PDB entry 5EKN | X-ray diffraction, 2.59 A resolution | chain A

Chain A:
Molecule: Mitogen-activated protein kinase 13
Source organism: Homo sapiens
Notes: EC 2.7.11.24
UniProt: O15264 (MK13_HUMAN); numbering as in UniProt (aligned over 1-352)
Chain sequence (371 residues; numbered -18 to 352; the number before each row is that of its first residue; numbers below 1 keep their minus sign (Met-18 is residue -18)):
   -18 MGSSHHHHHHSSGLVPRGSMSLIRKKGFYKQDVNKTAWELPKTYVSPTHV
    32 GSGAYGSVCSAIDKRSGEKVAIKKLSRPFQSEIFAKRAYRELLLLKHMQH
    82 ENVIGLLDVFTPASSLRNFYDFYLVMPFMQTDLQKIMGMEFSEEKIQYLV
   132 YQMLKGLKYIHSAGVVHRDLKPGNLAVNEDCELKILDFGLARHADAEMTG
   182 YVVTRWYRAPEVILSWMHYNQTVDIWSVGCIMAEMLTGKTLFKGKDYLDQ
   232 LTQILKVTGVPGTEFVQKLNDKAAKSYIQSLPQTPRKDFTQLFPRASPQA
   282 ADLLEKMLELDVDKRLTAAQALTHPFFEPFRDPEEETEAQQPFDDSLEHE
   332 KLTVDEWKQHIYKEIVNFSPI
Unresolved in the structure: -18 to 1, 170-183, 352
Sequence notes: expression tag (-18 to 0)
Ligand contacts: N58 (1-(3-tert-butyl-1-methyl-1H-pyrazol-5-yl)-3-[4-(pyridin-4-ylsulfanyl)phenyl]urea): Val39, Ala52, Lys54, Glu72, Leu75, Leu76, Met79, Val84, Ile85, Met107, Pro108, Phe109, Met110, Ile141, Val146, His148, Ile166, Leu167, Asp168, Phe169
UniProt features mapped onto this chain:
  - motif: Thr180 to Tyr182 (TXY)
  - active site: Asp150 (Proton acceptor)
  - binding site (ATP): Val31 to Val39, Lys54
  - modified residue: Ser47 (Phosphoserine), Thr180 (Phosphothreonine), Tyr182 (Phosphotyrosine), Ser350 (Phosphoserine)
  - mutagenesis: Thr180 (T180A: Loss of kinase activity), Tyr182 (Y182A: Loss of kinase activity)
What the authors report for this chain:
  - conformationally variable residues (loop rearrangement): Phe169
  - binding site for N58: Glu72, Phe109, Met110, Asp168

Overview:
Bound to chain A: compound N58. From UniProt: active-site residue Asp150, 10 ATP-binding residues and 2
mutagenesis sites. The paper reports a binding site for N58 at Glu72, Phe109 and Met110 among others;
conformational variability at Phe169.
Chain A is Mitogen-activated protein kinase 13 (Homo sapiens); the structure, Crystal structure of MAPK13
complex with inhibitor, was determined by X-ray diffraction together with 5EKO from the same study.
